6A4S - chains A and B; structure by X-ray diffraction, 1.90 A resolution.

# Chain A (and B)
Name: Peptidase E
Source organism: Salmonella typhimurium (strain LT2 / SGSC1412 / ATCC 700720)
Notes: EC 3.4.13.21; chain B of this document is another copy of the same molecule, construct and numbering; everything in this record applies to it too
UniProtKB: P36936 (PEPE_SALTY); residue numbers follow UniProt; this construct covers 2-229
Chain sequence (265 residues; each row starts with the number of its first residue; numbers below 1 keep their minus sign (Met-35 is residue -35)):
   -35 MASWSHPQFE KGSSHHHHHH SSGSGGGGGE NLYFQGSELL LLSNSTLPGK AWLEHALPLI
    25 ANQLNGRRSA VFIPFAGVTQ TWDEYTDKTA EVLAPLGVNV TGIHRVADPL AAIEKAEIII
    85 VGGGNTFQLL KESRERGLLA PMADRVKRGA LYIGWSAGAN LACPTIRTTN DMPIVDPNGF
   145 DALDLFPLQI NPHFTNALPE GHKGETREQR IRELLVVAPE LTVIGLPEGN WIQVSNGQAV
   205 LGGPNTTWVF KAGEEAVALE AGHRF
Not modelled in the structure: -35 to -6 (chain B: -35 to -1)
Differences from the reference sequence: expression tag (-35 to 1)
Curated features (UniProtKB/Swiss-Prot):
  - active site (Charge relay system): Ser120, Asp135, His157
  - natural variant: Ser120 (S120T: In pepE1), Pro137 (P137S: In pepE1)

# Chain A / chain B interface
Residue-residue contacts (67; chain A residue first):
  Thr10(A) - Lys167(B)
  Val42(A) - Glu177(B)
  Val42(A) - Val180(B)  hydrophobic
  Thr43(A) - Val180(B)
  Gly88(A) - Glu169(B)
  Asn89(A) - Glu177(B)
  Phe91(A) - Pro137(B)  hydrophobic
  Gln92(A) - Val181(B)
  Ile130(A) - Pro137(B)
  Arg131(A) - Met136(B)
  Arg131(A) - Pro137(B)
  Arg131(A) - Ile138(B)
  Thr133(A) - Met136(B)
  Thr133(A) - Pro137(B)
  Asn134(A) - Met136(B)
  Asn134(A) - Arg174(B)
  Asp135(A) - Glu169(B)
  Asp135(A) - Arg174(B)  salt bridge
  Met136(A) - Arg131(B)
  Met136(A) - Thr133(B)
  Met136(A) - Asn134(B)
  Met136(A) - Asn155(B)
  Met136(A) - Arg174(B)
  Pro137(A) - Phe91(B)  hydrophobic
  Pro137(A) - Ile130(B)
  Pro137(A) - Arg131(B)
  Pro137(A) - Thr133(B)
  Pro137(A) - Phe144(B)
  Ile138(A) - Arg131(B)
  Ile138(A) - Leu178(B)  hydrophobic
  Ile138(A) - Val181(B)
  Val139(A) - Phe144(B)
  Asp140(A) - Gly143(B)
  Asp140(A) - Phe144(B)
  Gly143(A) - Asp140(B)
  Phe144(A) - Pro137(B)  hydrophobic
  Phe144(A) - Val139(B)
  Phe144(A) - Asp140(B)
  Asn155(A) - Met136(B)
  His157(A) - His166(B)
  His157(A) - Gly168(B)
  Thr159(A) - His166(B)
  Ala161(A) - Pro163(B)  hydrophobic
  Pro163(A) - Ala161(B)
  His166(A) - His157(B)
  His166(A) - Thr159(B)
  His166(A) - Glu192(B)  salt bridge
  Lys167(A) - Thr10(B)
  Lys167(A) - Pro12(B)
  Lys167(A) - Glu192(B)  hydrogen bond (backbone-side chain)
  Gly168(A) - His157(B)
  Gly168(A) - Glu192(B)  hydrogen bond (backbone-side chain)
  Glu169(A) - Gly88(B)
  Glu169(A) - Asp135(B)
  Arg174(A) - Asn134(B)
  Arg174(A) - Asp135(B)  salt bridge
  Arg174(A) - Met136(B)
  Glu177(A) - Val42(B)
  Glu177(A) - Thr43(B)
  Glu177(A) - Asn89(B)
  Leu178(A) - Ile138(B)
  Val180(A) - Val42(B)  hydrophobic
  Val181(A) - Gln92(B)
  Val181(A) - Ile138(B)
  Glu192(A) - His166(B)  salt bridge
  Glu192(A) - Lys167(B)  hydrogen bond (side chain-backbone)
  Glu192(A) - Gly168(B)  hydrogen bond (side chain-backbone)
Also at the interface, not in a pair above, chain A (40 interface residues in all): Asn8, Thr132, Pro141, Gly165, Arg171, Ile175
Also at the interface, not in a pair above, chain B (41 interface residues in all): Leu11, Thr132, Pro141, Gly165, Arg171, Ile175

# In short
40 residues of chain A face 41 of chain B across their interface, with 4 hydrogen bonds and 4 salt bridges.
Polar pairs include Asp135(A)-Arg174(B), His166(A)-Glu192(B) and Lys167(A)-Glu192(B). UniProt lists 3
active-site residues on chain A.
Chain A and chain B are both Peptidase E (Salmonella typhimurium (strain LT2 / SGSC1412 / ATCC 700720)); the
structure, Crystal structure of peptidase E with ordered active site loop from Salmonella enterica, was
determined by X-ray diffraction.
